Entry 8YB7 (electron microscopy, 4.60 A resolution (low resolution: residue-level contacts below are approximate; hydrogen-bond / salt-bridge calls are withheld)); this record covers chains C and G of the 8 polymer chains in the assembly.

== Chain C (and G) ==
Molecule: Non-structural protein 4
Organism: Severe acute respiratory syndrome coronavirus 2
Notes: chain G of this document is another copy of the same molecule, construct and numbering; everything in this record applies to it too
UniProt: P0DTD1 (R1AB_SARS2); residues 1-500 here correspond to UniProt positions 2764-3263 (UniProt number = residue number + 2763)
Sequence (500 residues; row label = number of the first residue in the row):
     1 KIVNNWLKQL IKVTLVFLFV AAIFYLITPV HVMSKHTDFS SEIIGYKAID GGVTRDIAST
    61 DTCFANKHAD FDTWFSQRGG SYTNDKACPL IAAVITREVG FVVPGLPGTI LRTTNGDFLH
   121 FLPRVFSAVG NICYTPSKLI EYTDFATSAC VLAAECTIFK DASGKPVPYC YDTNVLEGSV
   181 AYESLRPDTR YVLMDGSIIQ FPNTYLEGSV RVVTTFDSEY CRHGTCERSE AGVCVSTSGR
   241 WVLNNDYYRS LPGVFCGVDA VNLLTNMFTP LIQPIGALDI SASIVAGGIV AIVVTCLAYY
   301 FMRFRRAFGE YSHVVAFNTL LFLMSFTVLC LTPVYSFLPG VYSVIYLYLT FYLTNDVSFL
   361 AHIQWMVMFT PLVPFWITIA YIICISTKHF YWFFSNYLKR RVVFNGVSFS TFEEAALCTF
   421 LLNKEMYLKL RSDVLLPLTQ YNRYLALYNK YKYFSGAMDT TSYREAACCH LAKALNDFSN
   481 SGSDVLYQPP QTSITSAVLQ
Not modelled in the structure: 1-30, 402-409, 494-500 (chain G: 1-30, 401-409, 494-500)
Cystine bridges: Cys63-Cys88, Cys133-Cys150, Cys156-Cys170, Cys221-Cys226, Cys234-Cys256
UniProt features mapped onto this chain:
  - site: Gln500 (Cleavage)
Reported in the primary citation:
  - mutagenesis - R303A/R305A/R306A, R303E/R305E/R306E, K450A/K452A, K450E/K452E: abolished growth in response to viral replication capacity
  - mutagenesis - R306K, K450R: unchanged growth (viral replication activity)
  - mutagenesis - K450A/K452A: decreased stability in response to integrity of pores
  - mutagenesis - R306A, R306E, R306Q: abolished growth

== Chain C / chain G interface ==
Pairs across the interface - 27 pairs, chain C then chain G:
  Leu271(C) - Trp376(G)
  Ile272(C) - Pro374(G)
  Ile272(C) - Trp376(G)
  Gln273(C) - Ser336(G)
  Asp279(C) - Leu372(G)
  Ser283(C) - Met368(G)
  Ile284(C) - Leu329(G)
  Gly288(C) - Phe322(G)
  Ala291(C) - Asn318(G)
  Val294(C) - Asn318(G)
  Phe301(C) - Tyr311(G)
  Met302(C) - Gly309(G)
  Met302(C) - Glu310(G)
  Met302(C) - Tyr311(G)
  Ser455(C) - Thr492(G)
  Gly456(C) - Tyr463(G)
  Gly456(C) - Thr492(G)
  Ala457(C) - Met458(G)
  Met458(C) - Ser455(G)
  Met458(C) - Gly456(G)
  Asp459(C) - Ala457(G)
  Asp459(C) - Met458(G)
  Tyr463(C) - Ser455(G)
  Thr492(C) - Ser455(G)
  Thr492(C) - Ser493(G)
  Ser493(C) - Thr492(G)
  Ser493(C) - Ser493(G)
Interface residues without a listed pair, chain C (29 interface residues in all): Thr269, Ser281, Ala286, Gly287, Val290, Thr295, Ala298, Tyr299, Arg305, Phe454
Interface residues without a listed pair, chain G (28 interface residues in all): Phe308, Val315, Phe326, Phe337, Gly340, Leu360, Ile363, Val367, Pro371, Phe454

== Summary ==
29 residues of chain C and 28 residues of chain G are in contact. From the paper: R303A/R305A/R306A,
R303E/R305E/R306E and K450A/K452A of chain C, among others, abolish growth in response to viral replication
capacity; R306A, R306E and R306Q of chain C abolish growth; 9 substitutions were tested in all.
Chain C and chain G are both Non-structural protein 4 (Severe acute respiratory syndrome coronavirus 2); the
structure, SARS-CoV-2 DMV nsp3-4 pore complex (consensus-pore, C3 symmetry), was determined by electron
microscopy together with 8YAX and 8YB5 from the same study.
